2X70 - chains A and B of the 3 polymer chains in the assembly; structure by X-ray diffraction, 2.00 A resolution.

Chain A:
Molecule: HLA class I histocompatibility antigen, a-2.1
From: Homo sapiens
UniProt: P01892 (1A02_HUMAN); residues 1-275 here correspond to UniProt positions 25-299 (UniProt number = residue number + 24)
Sequence (275 residues; row label = number of the first residue in the row):
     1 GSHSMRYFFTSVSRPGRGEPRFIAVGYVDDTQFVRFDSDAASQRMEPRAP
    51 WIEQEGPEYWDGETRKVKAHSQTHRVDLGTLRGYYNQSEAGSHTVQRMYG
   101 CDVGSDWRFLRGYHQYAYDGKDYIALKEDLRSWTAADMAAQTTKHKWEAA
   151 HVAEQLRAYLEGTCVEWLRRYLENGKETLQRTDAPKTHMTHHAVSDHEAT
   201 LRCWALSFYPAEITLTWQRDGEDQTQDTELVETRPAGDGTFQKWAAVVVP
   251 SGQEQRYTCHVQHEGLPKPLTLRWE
Disulfide bonds: Cys101-Cys164, Cys203-Cys259
Reported in the primary citation:
  - conformationally variable residues (side-chain flip): Arg97, Tyr116

Chain B:
Molecule: Beta-2-microglobulin
From: Homo sapiens
UniProt: P61769 (B2MG_HUMAN); residues 1-99 here correspond to UniProt positions 21-119 (UniProt number = residue number + 20)
Sequence (100 residues; numbered 0 to 99; the number before each row is that of its first residue; numbering starts at 0):
     0 MIQRTPKIQVYSRHPAENGKSNFLNCYVSGFHPSDIEVDLLKNGERIEKV
    50 EHSDLSFSKDWSFYLLYYTEFTPTEKDEYACRVNHVTLSQPKIVKWDRDM
Construct notes: expression tag (0)
Disulfide bonds: Cys25-Cys80
UniProt features mapped onto this chain:
  - modified residue: Gln2 (Pyrrolidone carboxylic acid)
  - glycosylation: Ile1 (N-linked (Glc) (glycation) isoleucine), Lys19 (N-linked (Glc) (glycation) lysine), Lys41 (N-linked (Glc) (glycation) lysine), Lys48 (N-linked (Glc) (glycation) lysine), Lys58 (N-linked (Glc) (glycation) lysine), Lys91 (N-linked (Glc) (glycation) lysine), Lys94 (N-linked (Glc) (glycation) lysine)

Chain A / chain B interface:
Contacting residue pairs - 54 pairs, chain A then chain B:
  Phe8(A) with Phe56(B), hydrophobic
  Phe9(A) with Phe56(B)
  Thr10(A) with Phe56(B); Phe62(B)
  Val12(A) with Ser33(B)
  Ile23(A) with Leu54(B), hydrophobic
  Val25(A) with Asp53(B); Leu54(B); Ser55(B)
  Tyr27(A) with Ser55(B); Tyr63(B), hydrogen bond
  Gln32(A) with Asp53(B), hydrogen bond
  Arg35(A) with Asp53(B), salt bridge
  Arg48(A) with Asp53(B), salt bridge
  His93(A) with Met0(B)
  Thr94(A) with Phe62(B)
  Gln96(A) with His31(B), hydrogen bond; Phe56(B); Trp60(B); Phe62(B)
  Arg97(A) with Phe56(B)
  Gln115(A) with Trp60(B)
  Tyr116(A) with Trp60(B)
  Ala117(A) with Trp60(B)
  Asp119(A) with Met0(B); Ile1(B); His31(B)
  Gly120(A) with Ile1(B); His31(B)
  Lys121(A) with Ile1(B)
  Asp122(A) with Trp60(B), hydrogen bond
  Thr190(A) with Met99(B), hydrogen bond (side chain-backbone)
  His192(A) with Asp98(B); Met99(B), hydrogen bond (side chain-backbone)
  Arg202(A) with Met99(B)
  Trp204(A) with Met99(B), hydrogen bond (side chain-backbone)
  Val231(A) with Gln8(B)
  Glu232(A) with Lys6(B), salt bridge; Gln8(B), hydrogen bond (backbone-side chain); Tyr26(B), hydrogen bond; Ser28(B), hydrogen bond
  Arg234(A) with Gln8(B), hydrogen bond; Tyr10(B); Tyr26(B)
  Pro235(A) with Tyr10(B), hydrogen bond (backbone-side chain); Asn24(B); Tyr26(B)
  Ala236(A) with Arg12(B), hydrogen bond (backbone-side chain); Asn24(B), hydrogen bond (backbone-side chain)
  Gly237(A) with Arg12(B), hydrogen bond (backbone-side chain); Leu65(B)
  Gln242(A) with Tyr10(B); Ser11(B), hydrogen bond (side chain-backbone); Arg12(B), hydrogen bond (side chain-backbone)
Interface residues without a listed pair, chain A (38 interface residues in all): Gln87, Ser92, Met98, Leu206, Thr233, Asp238
Interface residues without a listed pair, chain B (26 interface residues in all): Pro14, Pro32, His51, Asp59

Overview:
The interface between chain A and chain B involves 38 residues on one side and 26 on the other, with 17
hydrogen bonds and 3 salt bridges. Polar contacts include Arg35(A)-Asp53(B), Arg48(A)-Asp53(B) and
Glu232(A)-Lys6(B). From the paper: conformational variability at Arg97(A) and Tyr116(A).
Chain A is HLA class I histocompatibility antigen, a-2.1 and chain B is Beta-2-microglobulin, both from Homo
sapiens; the structure, Crystal structure of MHC CLass I HLA-A2.1 bound to a photocleavable peptide, was
determined by X-ray diffraction, deposited together with 2X4N, 2X4O, 2X4R, 2X4S and 2X4U.
